Entry 6J79 (X-ray diffraction, 3.33 A resolution); this record covers chain A.

== Chain A ==
Name: Heme oxygenase 1, NADPH--cytochrome P450 reductase
Source organism: Rattus norvegicus
Notes: EC 1.14.14.18, 1.6.2.4
UniProtKB: chimeric construct of P06762, P00388: residues 1-233 from P06762 (HMOX1_RAT) positions 1-233 (same numbers); residues 235-851 from P00388 positions 58-674 (UniProt number = residue number - 177)
Amino-acid sequence (871 residues; each row starts with the number of its first residue; numbers below 1 keep their minus sign (Met-19 is residue -19)):
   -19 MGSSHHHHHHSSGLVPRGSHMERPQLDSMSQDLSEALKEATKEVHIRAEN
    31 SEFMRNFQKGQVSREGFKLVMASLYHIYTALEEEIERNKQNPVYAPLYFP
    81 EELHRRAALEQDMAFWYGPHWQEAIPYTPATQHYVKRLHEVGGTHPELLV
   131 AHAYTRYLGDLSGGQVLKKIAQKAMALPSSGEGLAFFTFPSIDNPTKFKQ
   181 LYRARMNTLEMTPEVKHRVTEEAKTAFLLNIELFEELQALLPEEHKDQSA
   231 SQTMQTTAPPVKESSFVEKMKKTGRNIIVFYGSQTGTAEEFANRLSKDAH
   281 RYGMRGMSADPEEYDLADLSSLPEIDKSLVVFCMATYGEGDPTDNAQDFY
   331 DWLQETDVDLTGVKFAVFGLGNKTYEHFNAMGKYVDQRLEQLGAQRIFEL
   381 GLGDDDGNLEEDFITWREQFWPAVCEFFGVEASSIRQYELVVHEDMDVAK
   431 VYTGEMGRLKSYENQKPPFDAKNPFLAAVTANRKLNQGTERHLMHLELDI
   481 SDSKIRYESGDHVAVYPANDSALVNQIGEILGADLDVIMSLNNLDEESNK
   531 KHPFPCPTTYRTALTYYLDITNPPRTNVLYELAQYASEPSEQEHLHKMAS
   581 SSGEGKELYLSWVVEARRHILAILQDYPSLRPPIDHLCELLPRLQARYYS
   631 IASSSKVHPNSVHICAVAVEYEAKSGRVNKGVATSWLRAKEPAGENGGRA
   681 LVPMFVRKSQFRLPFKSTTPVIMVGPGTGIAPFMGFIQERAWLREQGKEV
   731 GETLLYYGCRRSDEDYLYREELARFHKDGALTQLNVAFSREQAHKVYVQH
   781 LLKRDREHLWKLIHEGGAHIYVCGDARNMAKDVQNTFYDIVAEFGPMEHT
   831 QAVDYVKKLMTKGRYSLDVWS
Disordered / not traced: -19 to 9, 223-243, 674-678
Construct notes: initiating methionine (-19); expression tag (-18 to 0); engineered mutation Pro222 (Thr in P06762), Ala230 (Pro in P06762); linker (234)
Bound ions: heme Fe near His25 (its only coordinating residue here)
Ligand contacts:
  - FAD (flavin-adenine dinucleotide): His492, Thr551, Asn552, Arg597, Arg627, Tyr628, Tyr629, Ser630, Cys645, Ala646, Val647, Val649, Tyr651, Gly661, Val662, Ala663, Thr664, Thr708, Ala711, Asp848, Trp850
  - FMN (flavin mononucleotide): Val146, Ser263, Gln264, Thr265, Gly266, Thr267, Ala268, Ala315, Thr316, Tyr317, Gly318, Glu319, Gly320, Leu350, Gly351, Asn352, Tyr355, His357, Phe358, Asn359, Asp385, Leu389
  - heme (HEM): Lys18, His25, Ala28, Glu29, Met34, Gln38, Tyr134, Thr135, Arg136, Leu138, Gly139, Ser142, Gly143, Leu147, Lys179, Arg183, Phe207, Asn210, Phe214
Swiss-Prot annotation at these positions:
  - binding site (heme b): Lys18, His25, Tyr134, Arg183
  - site: Asp140 (Important for catalytic activity)
  - modified residue: Ser229 (Phosphoserine)
  - binding site (FMN): Ser263 to Ala268, Ala315 to Gly318, Leu350 to Asn359, Asp385

== Summary ==
Chain A binds flavin-adenine dinucleotide, flavin mononucleotide and heme. Curated annotation (UniProt) lists
4 heme b-binding residues and 21 FMN-binding residues.
Chain A is Heme oxygenase 1, NADPH--cytochrome P450 reductase (Rattus norvegicus); the structure, Fusion
protein of heme oxygenase-1 and NADPH-cytochrome P450 reductase (13aa), was determined by X-ray diffraction
together with 6J7A and 6J7I from the same study.
